Entry 8XBT (electron microscopy, 4.12 A resolution (low resolution: residue-level contacts below are approximate; hydrogen-bond / salt-bridge calls are withheld)); this record covers chains E and J of the 18 polymer chains in the assembly.

[Chain E]
Molecule: Histone H3.1
From: Homo sapiens
UniProtKB: P68431 (H31_HUMAN); residues 0-135 here correspond to UniProt positions 1-136 (UniProt number = residue number + 1)
Amino-acid sequence (139 residues; numbered -3 to 135; the number before each row is that of its first residue; numbers below 1 keep their minus sign (Gly-3 is residue -3)):
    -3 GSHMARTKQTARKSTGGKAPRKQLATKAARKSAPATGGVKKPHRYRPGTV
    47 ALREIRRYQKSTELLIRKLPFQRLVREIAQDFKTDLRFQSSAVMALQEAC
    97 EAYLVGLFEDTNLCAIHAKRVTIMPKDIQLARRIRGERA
Not modelled in the structure: -3 to 35, 135
Differences from the reference sequence: expression tag (-3 to -1)
Swiss-Prot annotation at these positions:
  - modified residue: Arg2 (Asymmetric dimethylarginine), Thr3 (Phosphothreonine), Lys4 (Allysine), Gln5 (5-glutamyl dopamine), Thr6 (Phosphothreonine), Arg8 (Citrulline), Lys9 (N6,N6,N6-trimethyllysine), Ser10 (ADP-ribosylserine), Thr11 (Phosphothreonine), Lys14 (N6-(2-hydroxyisobutyryl)lysine), Arg17 (Asymmetric dimethylarginine), Lys18 (N6-(2-hydroxyisobutyryl)lysine), Lys23 (N6-(2-hydroxyisobutyryl)lysine), Arg26 (Citrulline), Lys27 (N6,N6,N6-trimethyllysine), Ser28 (ADP-ribosylserine), Lys36 (N6,N6,N6-trimethyllysine), Lys37 (N6-methyllysine), Tyr41 (Phosphotyrosine), Lys56 (N6,N6,N6-trimethyllysine) and 8 more in UniProt
  - lipidation: Lys18 (N6-decanoyllysine)

[Chain J]
Molecule: 153-nt DNA strand
From: synthetic construct
Sequence (153 nucleotides; numbered 1 to 153; the number before each row is that of its first residue):
     1 TGGCCGTTTTCGTTGTTTTTTTCTGTCTCGTGCCTGGTGTCTTGGGTGTA
    51 ATCCCCTTGGCGGTTAAAACGCGGGGGACAGCGCGTACGTGCGTTTAAGC
   101 GGTGCTAGAGCTGTCTACGACCAATTGAGCGGCCTCGGCACCGGGATTCT
   151 GAT

[Interface between chain E and chain J]
Residue-residue contacts - 24 pairs, chain E then chain J:
  His39(E) with DG12(J); DT14(J)
  Arg40(E) with DT90(J); DG91(J)
  Tyr41(E) with DT14(J); DT90(J); DG91(J)
  Pro43(E) with DG89(J)
  Gly44(E) with DG89(J); DT90(J)
  Thr45(E) with DT90(J)
  Val46(E) with DT90(J)
  Ala47(E) with DT90(J)
  Arg49(E) with DG15(J); DT16(J)
  Lys56(E) with DT17(J)
  Arg63(E) with DA98(J); DG99(J)
  Lys64(E) with DG99(J)
  Leu65(E) with DA98(J); DG99(J)
  Pro66(E) with DA98(J)
  Arg69(E) with DA98(J)
  Arg83(E) with DG108(J)
Interface residues without a listed pair, chain E (19 interface residues in all): Arg42, Arg53, Lys115
Interface residues without a listed pair, chain J (13 interface residues in all): DC79, DA80

[Summary]
19 residues of chain E and 13 residues of chain J are in contact.
Chain E is Histone H3.1 (Homo sapiens) and chain J is a 153-nt DNA strand (synthetic construct); the
structure, The cryo-EM structure of the octameric RAD51 ring bound to the nucleosome with the linker DNA ...,
was determined by electron microscopy (same publication as 8JND, 8JNE, 8JNF, 8XBU and 8XBW).
